Entry 6O7T (electron microscopy, 3.20 A resolution); this record covers chains g and h of the 15 polymer chains in the assembly.

Chain g (and h):
Molecule: V-type proton ATPase subunit c
Source organism: Saccharomyces cerevisiae
Notes: chain h of this document is another copy of the same molecule, construct and numbering; everything in this record applies to it too
UniProt: P25515 (VATL1_YEAST); residue numbers follow UniProt; this construct covers 1-160
Sequence (160 residues; numbered 1 to 160; the number before each row is that of its first residue):
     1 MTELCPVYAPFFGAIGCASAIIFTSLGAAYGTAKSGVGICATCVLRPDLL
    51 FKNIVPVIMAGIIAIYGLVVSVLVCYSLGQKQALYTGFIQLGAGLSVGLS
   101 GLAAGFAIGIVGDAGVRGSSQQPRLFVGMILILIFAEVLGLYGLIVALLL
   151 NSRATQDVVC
Unresolved in the structure: 156-160 (chain h: 1)

Chain g / chain h interface:
Contacting residue pairs - 57 pairs, chain g then chain h:
  Met1(g) with Glu3(h), hydrogen bond (backbone-side chain)
  Val7(g) with Glu3(h); Leu4(h), hydrophobic; Leu84(h), hydrophobic; Phe88(h)
  Tyr8(g) with Phe88(h), hydrophobic
  Pro10(g) with Tyr85(h), hydrophobic; Phe88(h)
  Phe11(g) with Phe88(h); Leu91(h), hydrophobic
  Ala14(g) with Phe88(h)
  Cys17(g) with Leu150(h), hydrophobic
  Ala18(g) with Gly92(h)
  Ile21(g) with Ser96(h); Tyr142(h), hydrophobic; Val146(h), hydrophobic
  Ile22(g) with Leu95(h); Ser96(h); Leu99(h), hydrophobic; Ser100(h)
  Ser25(g) with Ser100(h), hydrogen bond; Ala103(h)
  Leu26(g) with Ala103(h), hydrophobic
  Ala28(g) with Leu139(h), hydrophobic
  Ala29(g) with Ala103(h)
  Thr32(g) with Val111(h); Ala136(h)
  Ala33(g) with Ile110(h), hydrophobic; Val111(h), hydrophobic
  Gly36(g) with Val111(h)
  Val37(g) with Ala114(h), hydrophobic
  Ile39(g) with Ile132(h), hydrophobic
  Cys40(g) with Met129(h), hydrophobic
  Val44(g) with Gln121(h); Gln122(h)
  Ile54(g) with Leu131(h), hydrophobic; Ile132(h), hydrophobic
  Ile58(g) with Phe135(h), hydrophobic
  Ala64(g) with Leu139(h), hydrophobic; Tyr142(h), hydrophobic
  Ile65(g) with Tyr142(h)
  Leu68(g) with Tyr142(h), hydrophobic; Ile145(h), hydrophobic; Val146(h), hydrophobic
  Ser71(g) with Val146(h)
  Val72(g) with Leu149(h), hydrophobic
  Cys75(g) with Leu149(h); Leu150(h), hydrophobic; Arg153(h), hydrogen bond (backbone-side chain)
  Tyr76(g) with Arg153(h)
  Gly79(g) with Tyr85(h)
  Gln80(g) with Leu4(h); Ala83(h); Tyr85(h); Val158(h); Val159(h), hydrogen bond (side chain-backbone)
  Lys81(g) with Leu4(h)
Also at the interface, not in a pair above, chain g (35 interface residues in all): Val57, Leu78
Also at the interface, not in a pair above, chain h (38 interface residues in all): Ala107, Gly115, Gly118, Gly128, Gly143, Asp157

Overview:
Chain g and chain h form an interface of 35 and 38 residues respectively; the contacts include 4 hydrogen
bonds. Among the polar pairs are Met1(g)-Glu3(h), Ser25(g)-Ser100(h) and Cys75(g)-Arg153(h).
Both chains are V-type proton ATPase subunit c (Saccharomyces cerevisiae). Entry 6O7T (Saccharomyces
cerevisiae V-ATPase Vph1-VO) was determined by electron microscopy, deposited together with 6O7U, 6O7V, 6O7W
and 6O7X.
